6OGD - chains A and D of the 15 polymer chains in the assembly; structure by electron microscopy, 4.40 A resolution (low resolution: residue-level contacts below are approximate; hydrogen-bond / salt-bridge calls are withheld).

== Chain A (and D) ==
Molecule: Toxin subunit YenA1
Source organism: Yersinia entomophaga
Notes: chain D of this document is another copy of the same molecule, construct and numbering; everything in this record applies to it too
Reference sequence: B6A877 (YENA1_YERET); residue numbers follow UniProt; this construct covers 1-1164
Amino-acid sequence (1164 residues; row label = number of the first residue in the row):
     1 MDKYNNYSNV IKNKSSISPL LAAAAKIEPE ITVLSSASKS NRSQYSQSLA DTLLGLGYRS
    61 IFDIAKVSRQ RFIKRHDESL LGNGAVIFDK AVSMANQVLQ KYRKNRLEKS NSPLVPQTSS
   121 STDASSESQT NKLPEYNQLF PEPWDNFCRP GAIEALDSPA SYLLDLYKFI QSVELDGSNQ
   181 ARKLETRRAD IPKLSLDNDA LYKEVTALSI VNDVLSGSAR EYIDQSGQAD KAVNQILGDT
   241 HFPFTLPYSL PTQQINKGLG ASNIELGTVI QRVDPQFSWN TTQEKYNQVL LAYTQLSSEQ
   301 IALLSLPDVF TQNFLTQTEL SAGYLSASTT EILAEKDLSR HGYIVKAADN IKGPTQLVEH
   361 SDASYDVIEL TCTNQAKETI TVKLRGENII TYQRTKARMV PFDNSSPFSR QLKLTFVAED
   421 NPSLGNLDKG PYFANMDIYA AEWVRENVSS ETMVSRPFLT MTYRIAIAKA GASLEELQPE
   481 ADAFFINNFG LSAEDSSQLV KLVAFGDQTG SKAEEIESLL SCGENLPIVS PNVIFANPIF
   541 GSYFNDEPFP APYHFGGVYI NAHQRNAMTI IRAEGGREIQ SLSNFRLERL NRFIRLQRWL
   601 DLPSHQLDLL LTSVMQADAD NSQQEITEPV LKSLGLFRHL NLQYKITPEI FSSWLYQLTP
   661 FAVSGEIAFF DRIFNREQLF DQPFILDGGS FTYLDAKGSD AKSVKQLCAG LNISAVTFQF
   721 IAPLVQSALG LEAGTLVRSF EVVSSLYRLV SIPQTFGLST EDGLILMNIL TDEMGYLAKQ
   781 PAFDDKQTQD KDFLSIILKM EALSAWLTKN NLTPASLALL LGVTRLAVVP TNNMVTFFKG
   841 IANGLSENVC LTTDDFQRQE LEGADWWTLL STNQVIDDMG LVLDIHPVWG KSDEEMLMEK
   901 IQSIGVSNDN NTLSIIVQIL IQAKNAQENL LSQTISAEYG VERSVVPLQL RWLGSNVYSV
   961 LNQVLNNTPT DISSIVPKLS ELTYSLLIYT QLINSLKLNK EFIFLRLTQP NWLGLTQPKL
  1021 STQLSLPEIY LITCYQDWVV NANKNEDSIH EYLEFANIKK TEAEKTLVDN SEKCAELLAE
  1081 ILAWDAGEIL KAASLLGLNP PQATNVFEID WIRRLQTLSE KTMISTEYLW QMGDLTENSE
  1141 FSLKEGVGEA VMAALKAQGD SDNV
Unresolved in the structure: 1-44, 108-155, 305-583, 656-700

== How chain A and chain D interact ==
Contacting residue pairs (14):
  Glu1051(A) with Thr831(D); Asn833(D)
  Phe1055(A) with Val829(D)
  Lys1073(A) with Val828(D)
  Met1123(A) with Ser714(D)
  Glu1149(A) with Val704(D)
  Ala1150(A) with Leu707(D)
  Lys1156(A) with Leu711(D)
  Ala1157(A) with Gly710(D); Leu711(D)
  Asn1163(A) with Leu711(D); Asn712(D)
  Val1164(A) with Ile713(D); Ser714(D)
Also at the interface, not in a pair above, chain A (12 interface residues in all): Tyr1128, Ala1153
Also at the interface, not in a pair above, chain D (12 interface residues in all): Ala827

== In short ==
The chain A/chain D interface involves 12 residues from each chain.
Chain A and chain D are both Toxin subunit YenA1 (Yersinia entomophaga); the structure, Cryo-EM structure of
YenTcA in its prepore state, was determined by electron microscopy.
